7BAZ - chain A; structure by X-ray diffraction, 1.30 A resolution.

# Chain A
Name: Lysozyme
Source organism: Gallus gallus
Notes: EC 3.2.1.17
UniProt: P00698 (LYSC_CHICK); residues 1-129 here correspond to UniProt positions 19-147 (UniProt number = residue number + 18)
Amino-acid sequence (129 residues; each row starts with the number of its first residue):
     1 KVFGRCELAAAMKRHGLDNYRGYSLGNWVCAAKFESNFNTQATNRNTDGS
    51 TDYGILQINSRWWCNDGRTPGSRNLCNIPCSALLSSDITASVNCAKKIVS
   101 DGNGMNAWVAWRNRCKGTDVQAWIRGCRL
Cystine bridges: C6-C127, C30-C115, C64-C80, C76-C94
Bound ions: Na+ site 1: E35, D52; Na+ site 2: S60, C64, S72, R73; Na+ site 3 near G67 (its only coordinating residue here)
Small-molecule neighbours:
  - choline ion (CHT), molecule 1: R5, A122, W123
  - choline ion (CHT), molecule 2: W62, W63, L75, D101
Curated features (UniProtKB/Swiss-Prot):
  - active site: E35, D52
  - binding site (substrate): D101

# Overview
Ligands of chain A: choline ion. E35 and D52 form the Na+ site 1. S60, C64, S72 and R73 coordinate Na+ site 2.
From UniProt: active-site residues E35 and D52 and substrate-binding residue D101.
Chain A is Lysozyme (Gallus gallus); the structure, Lysozyme crystallized in the presence of the hydrated deep
eutectic solvent Choline chloride-Glycerol 1:2, was determined by X-ray diffraction (same publication as 7B9J
and 7BB1).
